PDB entry 6BP2 | X-ray diffraction, 3.17 A resolution | chains A and H of the 4 polymer chains in the assembly

== Chain A ==
Molecule: Envelope glycoprotein
Organism: Marburg marburgvirus
UniProt: A0A0U2XLP5 (A0A0U2XLP5_9MONO); residue numbers follow UniProt; this construct covers 17-266
Sequence (250 residues; row label = number of the first residue in the row):
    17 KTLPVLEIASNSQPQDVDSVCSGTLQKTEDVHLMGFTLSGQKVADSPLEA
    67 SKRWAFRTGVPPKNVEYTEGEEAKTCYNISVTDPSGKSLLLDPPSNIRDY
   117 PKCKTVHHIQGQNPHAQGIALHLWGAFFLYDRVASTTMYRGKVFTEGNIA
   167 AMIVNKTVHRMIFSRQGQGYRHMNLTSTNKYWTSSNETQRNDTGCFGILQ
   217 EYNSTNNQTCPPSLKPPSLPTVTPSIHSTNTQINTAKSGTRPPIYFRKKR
Not modelled in the structure: 17-32, 181-266
Disulfide bonds: Cys92-Cys119
Covalent attachments: N-acetylglucosamine (NAG) linked to Asn94, Asn171
Construct notes: variant Arg257 (Met in A0A0U2XLP5), Pro258 (Asn in A0A0U2XLP5), Ile260 (Ser in A0A0U2XLP5), Tyr261 (Ser in A0A0U2XLP5), Phe262 (Asp in A0A0U2XLP5), Arg263 (Asp in A0A0U2XLP5), Lys264 (Glu in A0A0U2XLP5), Lys265 (Asp in A0A0U2XLP5), Arg266 (Leu in A0A0U2XLP5)
What the authors report for this chain:
  - post-translational modification sites: Asn94, Asn171
  - mutagenesis - W70A, F72A, H124S, N129S: decreased expression
  - mutagenesis - Q128S/N129S: unchanged expression

== Chain H ==
Molecule: MR191 Fab Heavy Chain
Organism: Homo sapiens
Notes: antibody fragment or engineered binder
Sequence (229 residues; numbered 1 to 229; the number before each row is that of its first residue):
     1 QLQLQESGPGLVKPSETLSLSCTVSGVSISDNSYYWGWIRQPPGKGLEWI
    51 GTISYSGNTYYNPSLKSRVSISGDTSKHQLSLKVSSVTAADTAVYYCARQ
   101 RIVSGFVEWLSKFDYWGQGTLVTVSSASTKGPSVFPLAPSSKSTSGGTAA
   151 LGCLVKDYFPEPVTVSWNSGALTSGVHTFPAVLQSSGLYSLSSVVTVPSS
   201 SLGTQTYICNVNHKPSNTKVDKKVEPKSC
Not modelled in the structure: 1, 141-147, 228-229
Disulfide bonds: Cys22-Cys97, Cys153-Cys209
What the authors report for this chain:
  - mutagenesis - S54A: unchanged binding to Envelope glycoprotein (chain A)

== Interface between chain A and chain H ==
Residue-residue contacts (28):
  Leu64(A) - Trp109(H)
  Ser67(A) - Phe106(H)
  Trp70(A) - Phe106(H)  hydrophobic
  Phe72(A) - Phe106(H)  hydrophobic
  Val97(A) - Phe106(H)  hydrophobic
  Val97(A) - Val107(H)  hydrophobic
  Thr98(A) - Asn58(H)  hydrogen bond
  Asp99(A) - Asn58(H)  hydrogen bond (backbone-side chain)
  Pro100(A) - Ser56(H)  hydrogen bond (backbone-side chain)
  Pro100(A) - Asn58(H)  hydrogen bond (backbone-side chain)
  Ser101(A) - Asn58(H)
  Gly102(A) - Asn58(H)  hydrogen bond (backbone-side chain)
  Ile125(A) - Trp109(H)  hydrophobic
  Gln126(A) - Tyr60(H)
  Gly127(A) - Tyr60(H)
  Gly127(A) - Val107(H)
  Gln128(A) - Tyr35(H)  hydrogen bond
  Gln128(A) - Ser54(H)  hydrogen bond
  Gln128(A) - Tyr55(H)
  Gln128(A) - Ser56(H)  hydrogen bond
  Gln128(A) - Asn58(H)  hydrogen bond
  Gln128(A) - Tyr60(H)  hydrogen bond (backbone-side chain)
  Gln128(A) - Val107(H)
  Gln128(A) - Glu108(H)  hydrogen bond (backbone-backbone)
  Asn129(A) - Phe106(H)  hydrogen bond (side chain-backbone)
  Pro130(A) - Tyr55(H)
  Pro130(A) - Glu108(H)
  Met154(A) - Phe106(H)  hydrophobic
Interface residues without a listed pair, chain A (20 interface residues in all): Ala71, Ile95, Ala136
Interface residues without a listed pair, chain H (13 interface residues in all): Gly57, Ser104, Gly105
Interface features reported in the paper:
  - epitope / paratope residues, chain A: Trp70(A), Phe72(A), Thr98(A), Asp99(A), Pro100(A), Gln128(A), Met154(A)
  - hot spots on chain A (mutagenesis) - Q128S (2.5-fold): decreased binding to MR191 Fab Heavy Chain (chain H)
  - epitope / paratope residues, chain H: Ser54(H)

== Overview ==
20 residues of chain A face 13 of chain H across their interface; the contacts include 12 hydrogen bonds.
Polar contacts include Thr98(A)-Asn58(H), Asp99(A)-Asn58(H) and Pro100(A)-Ser56(H). From the paper: W70A, F72A
and H124S of chain A, among others, reduce expression; epitope/paratope residues Trp70(A), Phe72(A) and
Ser54(H) among others; 7 substitutions were tested in all.
Here chain A is Envelope glycoprotein (Marburg marburgvirus) and chain H is MR191 Fab Heavy Chain (Homo
sapiens). Entry 6BP2 (Therapeutic human monoclonal antibody MR191 bound to a marburgvirus glycoprotein) was
determined by X-ray diffraction.
